5CZ6 - chains Z and a of the 28 polymer chains in the assembly; structure by X-ray diffraction, 2.70 A resolution.

Chain Z:
Name: Proteasome subunit beta type-6
Organism: Saccharomyces cerevisiae (strain ATCC 204508 / S288c)
Notes: EC 3.4.25.1
UniProtKB: P23724 (PSB6_YEAST); residues 1-222 here correspond to UniProt positions 20-241 (UniProt number = residue number + 19)
Amino-acid sequence (222 residues; each row starts with the number of its first residue):
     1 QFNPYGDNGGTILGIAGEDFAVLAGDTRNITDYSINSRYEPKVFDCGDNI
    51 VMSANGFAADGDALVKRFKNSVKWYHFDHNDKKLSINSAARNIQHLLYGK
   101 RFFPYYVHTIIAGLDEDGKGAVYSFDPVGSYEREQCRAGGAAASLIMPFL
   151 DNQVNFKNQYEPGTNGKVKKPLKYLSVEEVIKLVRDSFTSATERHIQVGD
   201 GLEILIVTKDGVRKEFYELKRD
Ion coordination: Mg2+: Thr192, Val198

Chain a:
Name: Proteasome subunit beta type-7
Organism: Saccharomyces cerevisiae (strain ATCC 204508 / S288c)
Notes: EC 3.4.25.1
UniProtKB: P30657 (PSB7_YEAST); residues -12 to 233 here correspond to UniProt positions 21-266 (UniProt number = residue number + 33)
Amino-acid sequence (246 residues; numbered -12 to 233; the number before each row is that of its first residue; numbers below 1 keep their minus sign (Thr-12 is residue -12)):
   -12 TQIANAGASPMVNTQQPIVTGTSVISMKYDNGVIIAADNLGSYGSLLRFN
    38 GVERLIPVGDNTVVGISGDISDMQHIERLLKDLVTENAYDNPLADAEEAL
    88 EPSYIFEYLATVMYQRRSKMNPLWNAIIVAGVQSNGDQFLRYVNLLGVTY
   138 SSPTLATGFGAHMANPLLRKVVDRESDIPKTTVQVAEEAIVNAMRVLYYR
   188 DARSSRNFSLAIIDKNTGLTFKKNLQVENMKWDFAKDIKGYGTQKI
Disordered / not traced: -12 to 0

Interface between chain Z and chain a:
Pairs across the interface - 41 pairs, chain Z then chain a:
  Gln1(Z) with Thr1(a), hydrogen bond
  Phe2(Z) with Thr1(a); Arg104(a); Met107(a); Pro109(a), hydrophobic; Leu132(a), hydrophobic; Leu133(a), hydrophobic
  Asn3(Z) with Leu133(a)
  Pro4(Z) with Arg104(a), hydrogen bond (backbone-side chain); Met107(a), hydrophobic; Leu133(a)
  Tyr5(Z) with Arg104(a)
  Asn8(Z) with Val135(a)
  Asn29(Z) with Tyr137(a)
  Ser34(Z) with His149(a), hydrogen bond
  Ile35(Z) with Arg156(a), hydrogen bond (backbone-side chain)
  Asn36(Z) with Tyr137(a), hydrogen bond; Ser139(a); Arg156(a)
  Ser37(Z) with Ser138(a), hydrogen bond (side chain-backbone)
  Glu40(Z) with Arg128(a), salt bridge; Tyr137(a); Ser138(a), hydrogen bond (side chain-backbone)
  Phe57(Z) with Arg104(a); Leu133(a); Val135(a), hydrophobic
  Ala59(Z) with Tyr101(a); Leu133(a); Gly134(a); Val135(a)
  Asp60(Z) with Tyr101(a), hydrogen bond; Arg104(a), salt bridge
  Asp62(Z) with Thr136(a), hydrogen bond
  Ala63(Z) with Tyr101(a)
  Lys66(Z) with Glu94(a), salt bridge
  Phe103(Z) with Arg104(a); Ser105(a)
  Tyr105(Z) with Tyr101(a)
  Glu218(Z) with Arg161(a), salt bridge
  Arg221(Z) with Asp160(a), salt bridge; Arg161(a)
Other interface residues (no listed pair), chain Z (26 interface residues in all): Gly6, Arg38, Tyr39, Lys100
Other interface residues (no listed pair), chain a (22 interface residues in all): Trp111, Leu142

In short:
26 residues of chain Z and 22 residues of chain a are in contact; the contacts include 9 hydrogen bonds and 5
salt bridges. Polar pairs include Glu40(Z)-Arg128(a), Asp60(Z)-Arg104(a) and Lys66(Z)-Glu94(a). Thr192(Z) and
Val198(Z) form the Mg2+ site.
Chain Z is Proteasome subunit beta type-6 and chain a is Proteasome subunit beta type-7, both from
Saccharomyces cerevisiae (strain ATCC 204508 / S288c); the structure, Yeast 20S proteasome beta5-T1A mutant in
complex with Syringolin A, propeptide expressed in trans, was determined by X-ray diffraction (same
publication as 5CZ4, 5CZ5, 5CZ7, 5CZ8, 5CZ9, 5CZA and 16 further entries).
